8GVB - chains H and P of the 5 polymer chains in the assembly; structure by X-ray diffraction, 3.20 A resolution.

[Chain H]
Protein: MHC class I antigen
From: Homo sapiens
UniProt: F6IQZ4 (F6IQZ4_HUMAN); residues 1-274 here correspond to UniProt positions 25-298 (UniProt number = residue number + 24)
Chain sequence (275 residues; each row starts with the number of its first residue; numbering starts at 0):
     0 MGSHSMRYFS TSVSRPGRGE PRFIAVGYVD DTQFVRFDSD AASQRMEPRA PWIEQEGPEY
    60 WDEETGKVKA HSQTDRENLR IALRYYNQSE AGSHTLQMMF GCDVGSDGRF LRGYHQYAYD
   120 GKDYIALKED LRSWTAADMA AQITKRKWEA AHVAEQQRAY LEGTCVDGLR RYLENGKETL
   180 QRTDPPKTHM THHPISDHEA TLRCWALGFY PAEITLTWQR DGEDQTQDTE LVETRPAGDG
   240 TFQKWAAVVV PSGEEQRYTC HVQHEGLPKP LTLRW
Unresolved in the structure: 0-1
Differences from the reference sequence: initiating methionine (0)
Disulfide bonds: C101-C164, C203-C259

[Chain P]
Protein: 8-mer peptide from Protein Nef
Chain sequence (8 residues; numbered 1 to 8; the number before each row is that of its first residue):
     1 RYPLTFGW

[Chain H / chain P interface]
Pairs across the interface - 35 pairs, chain H then chain P:
  Y7(H) - R1(P)  hydrogen bond (side chain-backbone)
  Y7(H) - Y2(P)  hydrophobic
  Y59(H) - R1(P)
  E62(H) - R1(P)  salt bridge
  E63(H) - R1(P)  salt bridge
  E63(H) - Y2(P)  hydrogen bond (side chain-backbone)
  K66(H) - R1(P)
  K66(H) - Y2(P)  hydrogen bond (side chain-backbone)
  V67(H) - Y2(P)  hydrophobic
  H70(H) - Y2(P)  hydrogen bond
  H70(H) - T5(P)  hydrogen bond
  T73(H) - F6(P)
  T73(H) - G7(P)
  N77(H) - G7(P)
  N77(H) - W8(P)
  I80(H) - W8(P)
  Y84(H) - W8(P)  hydrogen bond (side chain-backbone)
  L95(H) - W8(P)  hydrophobic
  F99(H) - P3(P)  hydrophobic
  Y116(H) - W8(P)  hydrophobic
  Y123(H) - W8(P)  hydrophobic
  T143(H) - W8(P)
  K146(H) - W8(P)  hydrogen bond (side chain-backbone)
  W147(H) - F6(P)
  W147(H) - G7(P)  hydrogen bond (side chain-backbone)
  W147(H) - W8(P)
  V152(H) - F6(P)  hydrophobic
  Q155(H) - L4(P)
  Q155(H) - F6(P)
  Q156(H) - L4(P)
  Q156(H) - F6(P)
  Y159(H) - R1(P)  hydrogen bond (side chain-backbone)
  Y159(H) - P3(P)
  T163(H) - R1(P)
  Y171(H) - R1(P)  hydrogen bond (side chain-backbone)
Other interface residues (no listed pair), chain H (31 interface residues in all): M5, S9, F22, A24, M45, A69, M97

[Summary]
The interface between chain H and chain P involves 31 residues on one side and 8 on the other, with 10
hydrogen bonds and 2 salt bridges. Among the polar pairs are E62(H)-R1(P), E63(H)-R1(P) and Y7(H)-R1(P).
Chain H is MHC class I antigen (Homo sapiens) and chain P is an 8-mer peptide from Protein Nef; the structure,
The complex between public TCR TD08 and HLA-A24 bound to HIV-1 Nef138-8 peptide, was determined by X-ray
diffraction (same publication as 8GVG and 8GVI).
